Entry 4RDL (X-ray diffraction, 1.45 A resolution); this record covers chains A and B.

Chain A (and B):
Name: Capsid
Source organism: Human calicivirus NLV/Boxer/2001/US
Notes: fragment: Protrusion domain; chain B of this document is another copy of the same molecule, construct and numbering; everything in this record applies to it too
Reference sequence: Q8BCA3 (Q8BCA3_9CALI); residues 227-526 here = UniProt positions 227-526
Sequence (308 residues; each row starts with the number of its first residue):
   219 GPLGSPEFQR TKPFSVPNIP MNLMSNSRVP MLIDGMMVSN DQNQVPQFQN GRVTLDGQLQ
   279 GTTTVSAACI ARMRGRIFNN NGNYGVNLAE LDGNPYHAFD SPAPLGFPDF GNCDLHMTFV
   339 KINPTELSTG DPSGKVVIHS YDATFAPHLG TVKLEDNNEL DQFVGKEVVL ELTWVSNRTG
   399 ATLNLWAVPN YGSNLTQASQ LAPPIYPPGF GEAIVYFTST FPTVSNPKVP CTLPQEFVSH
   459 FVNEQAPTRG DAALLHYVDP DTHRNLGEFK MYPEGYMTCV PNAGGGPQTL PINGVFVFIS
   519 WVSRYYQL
Not modelled in the structure: 219-229
Construct notes: expression tag (219-226)
Reported in the primary citation:
  - binding site for beta-D-galactopyranose: D332, S394, N395, T397
  - binding site for alpha-L-fucopyranose: S346, T347, G348, W392, N395, V442

Chain A / chain B interface:
Residue-residue contacts (64; chain A residue first):
  P235(A) - N461(B)
  N236(A) - N461(B)  hydrogen bond (backbone-side chain)
  I237(A) - V283(B)  hydrophobic
  I237(A) - N461(B)
  L241(A) - S284(B)
  S243(A) - S284(B)
  S243(A) - A286(B)
  P248(A) - A286(B)
  P248(A) - R290(B)
  M249(A) - A286(B)
  L250(A) - C287(B)  hydrophobic
  S284(A) - L241(B)
  S284(A) - S243(B)
  S284(A) - E454(B)  hydrogen bond
  A286(A) - S243(B)
  A286(A) - P248(B)
  A286(A) - M249(B)
  C287(A) - L250(B)  hydrophobic
  R290(A) - P248(B)
  T336(A) - T336(B)
  T336(A) - T391(B)
  V338(A) - T391(B)
  V338(A) - P440(B)  hydrophobic
  I340(A) - M249(B)  hydrophobic
  I340(A) - T438(B)
  L345(A) - F439(B)
  L345(A) - P440(B)  hydrophobic
  L345(A) - V442(B)
  L345(A) - S443(B)  hydrogen bond (backbone-backbone)
  L345(A) - P445(B)  hydrophobic
  S346(A) - V442(B)
  S346(A) - S443(B)
  T347(A) - V442(B)
  G348(A) - W392(B)
  G348(A) - V442(B)
  D349(A) - W392(B)
  P350(A) - W392(B)
  P350(A) - V442(B)  hydrophobic
  S351(A) - W392(B)  hydrogen bond
  V387(A) - M249(B)  hydrophobic
  E389(A) - R290(B)  salt bridge
  E389(A) - E389(B)
  T391(A) - T336(B)
  T391(A) - V338(B)
  W392(A) - G348(B)
  W392(A) - D349(B)  hydrogen bond
  W392(A) - P350(B)
  W392(A) - S351(B)
  T438(A) - I340(B)
  P440(A) - V338(B)  hydrophobic
  P440(A) - L345(B)  hydrophobic
  V442(A) - L345(B)
  V442(A) - S346(B)
  V442(A) - T347(B)
  V442(A) - G348(B)
  V442(A) - P350(B)
  S443(A) - L345(B)  hydrogen bond (backbone-backbone)
  S443(A) - S346(B)
  P445(A) - L345(B)  hydrophobic
  E454(A) - S284(B)  hydrogen bond
  V460(A) - I237(B)  hydrophobic
  N461(A) - P235(B)
  N461(A) - N236(B)  hydrogen bond (side chain-backbone)
  N461(A) - I237(B)
Other interface residues (no listed pair), chain A (45 interface residues in all): V283, A285, L309, D310, K339, P342, K353, F439, T441, S457, H458
Other interface residues (no listed pair), chain B (43 interface residues in all): N240, A285, L309, D310, P342, K353, T441, N444, H458

Summary:
45 residues of chain A and 43 residues of chain B are in contact, with 8 hydrogen bonds and 1 salt bridge.
Polar contacts include E389(A)-R290(B), N236(A)-N461(B) and S284(A)-E454(B). From the paper: a binding site
for alpha-L-fucopyranose at S346(A), T347(A) and G348(A) among others; a binding site for
beta-D-galactopyranose at D332(A), S394(A) and N395(A) among others.
Both chains are Capsid (Human calicivirus NLV/Boxer/2001/US). Entry 4RDL (Crystal structure of Norovirus Boxer
P domain in complex with Lewis y tetrasaccharide) was determined by X-ray diffraction together with 4RDJ and
4RDK from the same study.
